6WVV - chains A and F of the 6 polymer chains in the assembly; structure by X-ray diffraction, 2.33 A resolution.

Chain A (and F):
Protein: M17 leucyl aminopeptidase
Organism: Plasmodium vivax
Notes: EC 3.4.11.1; chain F of this document is another copy of the same molecule, construct and numbering; everything in this record applies to it too
UniProt: A0A1G4HHP8 (A0A1G4HHP8_PLAVI); residue numbers follow UniProt; this construct covers 73-124, 152-621
Sequence (528 residues; row label = number of the first residue in the row; note: 27 numbers in that range are skipped by the numbering (no residue carries them; nothing is unmodelled there)):
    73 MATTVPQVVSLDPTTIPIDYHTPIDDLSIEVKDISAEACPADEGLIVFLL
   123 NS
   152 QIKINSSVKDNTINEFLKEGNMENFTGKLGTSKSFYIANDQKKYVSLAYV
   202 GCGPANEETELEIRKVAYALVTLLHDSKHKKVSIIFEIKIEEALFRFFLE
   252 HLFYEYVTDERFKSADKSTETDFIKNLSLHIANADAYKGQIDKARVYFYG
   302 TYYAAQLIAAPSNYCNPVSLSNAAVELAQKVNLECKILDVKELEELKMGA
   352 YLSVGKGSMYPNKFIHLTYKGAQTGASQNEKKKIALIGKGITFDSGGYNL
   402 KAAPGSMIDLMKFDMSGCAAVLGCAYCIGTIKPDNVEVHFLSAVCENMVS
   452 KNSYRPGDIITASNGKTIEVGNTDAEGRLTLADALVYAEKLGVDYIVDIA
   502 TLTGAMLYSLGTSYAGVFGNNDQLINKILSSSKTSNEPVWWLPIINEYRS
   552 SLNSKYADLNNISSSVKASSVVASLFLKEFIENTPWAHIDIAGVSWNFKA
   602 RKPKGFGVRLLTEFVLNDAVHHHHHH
Unresolved in the structure: 73, 268-271, 376-381, 620-627 (chain F: 73, 168-172, 184-186, 188, 229, 267-271, 377-382, 619-627)
Sequence notes: expression tag (622-627)
Bound ions: Zn2+ site 1: K390, D415, E477; Zn2+ site 2: D395, D475, E477
What the authors report for this chain:
  - Zn2+ coordination: K390, D395, D415, D475, E477
  - mutagenesis - D395A/E477L: decreased catalytic activity

How chain A and chain F interact:
Pairs across the interface - 61 pairs, chain A then chain F:
  E345(A) with V81(F); S82(F), hydrogen bond (side chain-backbone); L83(F)
  M349(A) with L83(F)
  G350(A) with L83(F)
  L353(A) with L83(F), hydrophobic
  K357(A) with V80(F); D84(F), salt bridge
  Y399(A) with S396(F); L401(F); I409(F); M449(F); V450(F), hydrogen bond (side chain-backbone)
  N400(A) with I409(F)
  L401(A) with L401(F), hydrophobic
  V450(A) with V450(F), hydrophobic
  S451(A) with V450(F)
  K452(A) with G358(F); M360(F); V450(F), hydrogen bond (backbone-backbone); S451(F); N453(F), hydrogen bond
  N453(A) with V80(F); M360(F)
  R456(A) with S313(F); N314(F); Y361(F); F394(F); E447(F), salt bridge; M449(F)
  P457(A) with F394(F); I409(F); D410(F)
  G458(A) with P312(F); D410(F)
  D459(A) with S313(F); N314(F), hydrogen bond (side chain-backbone)
  I460(A) with F263(F), hydrophobic; P312(F), hydrophobic; N314(F), hydrogen bond (backbone-side chain); Y315(F)
  G466(A) with S265(F)
  T468(A) with F263(F), hydrogen bond (side chain-backbone)
  E470(A) with K413(F), salt bridge
  G472(A) with D410(F)
  N554(A) with R602(F)
  S555(A) with K264(F), hydrogen bond (backbone-side chain)
  K556(A) with K264(F); A601(F); R602(F)
  Y557(A) with D260(F); F263(F); K264(F), hydrogen bond (backbone-backbone); A310(F); R602(F); K603(F); P604(F)
  A558(A) with F263(F); K264(F), hydrogen bond (backbone-side chain)
  D559(A) with K264(F); S265(F), hydrogen bond
Also at the interface, not in a pair above, chain A (29 interface residues in all): K348, K467
Also at the interface, not in a pair above, chain F (35 interface residues in all): A266, S359, W597

In short:
The interface between chain A and chain F involves 29 residues on one side and 35 on the other; the contacts
include 11 hydrogen bonds and 3 salt bridges. Polar contacts include K357(A)-D84(F), R456(A)-E447(F) and
E470(A)-K413(F). From the paper: D395A/E477L of chain A reduce catalytic activity; Zn2+ coordination by
K390(A), D395(A) and D415(A) among others.
Chain A and chain F are both M17 leucyl aminopeptidase (Plasmodium vivax); the structure, Plasmodium vivax M17
leucyl aminopeptidase, was determined by X-ray diffraction, deposited together with 7K5K.
